Entry 6KIO (electron microscopy, 3.94 A resolution); this record covers chains b and M of the 3 polymer chains in the assembly.

[Chain b]
Name: Tubulin beta chain
Organism: Sus scrofa
Reference sequence: P02554 (TBB_PIG); the author numbering skips numbers that UniProt does not, so the offset changes along the chain: 2-44 = UniProt 2-44; 47-360 = UniProt 45-358; 369-437 = UniProt 359-427
Sequence (426 residues; row label = number of the first residue in the row; note: 10 numbers in that range are skipped by the numbering (no residue carries them; nothing is unmodelled there)):
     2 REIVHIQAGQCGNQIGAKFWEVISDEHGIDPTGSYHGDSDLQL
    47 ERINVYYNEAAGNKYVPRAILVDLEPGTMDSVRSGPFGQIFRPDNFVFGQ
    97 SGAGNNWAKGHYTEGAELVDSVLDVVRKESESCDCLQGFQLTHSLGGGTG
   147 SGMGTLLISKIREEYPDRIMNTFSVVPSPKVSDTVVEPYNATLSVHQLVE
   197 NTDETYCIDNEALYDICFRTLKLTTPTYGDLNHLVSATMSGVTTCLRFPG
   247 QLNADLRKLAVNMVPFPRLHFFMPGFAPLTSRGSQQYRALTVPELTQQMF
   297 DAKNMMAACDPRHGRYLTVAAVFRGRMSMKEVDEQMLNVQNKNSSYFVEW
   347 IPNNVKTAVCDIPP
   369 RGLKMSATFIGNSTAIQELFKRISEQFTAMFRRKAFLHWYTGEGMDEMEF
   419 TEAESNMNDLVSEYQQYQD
Modified / non-standard residues: His6, His28, His37, His107, His139, His192, His229, His266, His309, His406 (histidine)
UniProt features mapped onto this chain:
  - binding site (GTP): Gln11, Glu71, Ser140, Gly144, Thr145, Gly146, Asn206, Asn228
  - binding site (Mg(2+)): Glu71
  - modified residue: Ser40 (Phosphoserine), Lys60 (N6-acetyllysine), Ser174 (Phosphoserine), Thr287 (Phosphothreonine), Thr292 (Phosphothreonine), Arg320 (Omega-N-methylarginine)
  - cross-link (Glycyl lysine isopeptide (Lys-Gly)): Lys60 (interchain with G-Cter in ubiquitin), Lys326 (interchain with G-Cter in ubiquitin)

[Chain M]
Name: Dynein heavy chain, cytoplasmic
Organism: Saccharomyces cerevisiae S288c
Reference sequence: P36022 (DYHC_YEAST); numbering as in UniProt (aligned over 3095-3224)
Sequence (130 residues; each row starts with the number of its first residue):
  3095 MKSIQDCEPTILEAQRGVKNIKKQQLTEIRSMVNPPSGVKIVMEAVCAIL
  3145 GYQFSNWRDIQQFIRKDDFIHNIVHYDTTLHMKPQIRKYMEEEFLSDPNF
  3195 TYETINRASKACGPLYQWVNAQINFSKCLE
Cystine bridges: Cys3101-Cys3222
Modified / non-standard residues: His3165 (histidine); His3169 (histidine); His3175 (histidine)
Construct notes: engineered mutation Cys3101 (Ile in P36022), Cys3222 (Val in P36022)

[Interface between chain b and chain M]
Residue-residue contacts - 11 pairs, chain b then chain M:
  Arg158(b) - Arg3159(M)
  Glu159(b) - Gln3156(M)
  Glu159(b) - Arg3159(M)  salt bridge
  Pro162(b) - Arg3152(M)
  Pro162(b) - Gln3155(M)
  Glu196(b) - Arg3124(M)  hydrogen bond (backbone-side chain)
  Asn197(b) - Arg3124(M)  hydrogen bond
  Pro263(b) - Glu3122(M)
  Arg264(b) - Lys3117(M)
  Arg264(b) - Thr3121(M)
  Asp427(b) - Lys3117(M)  salt bridge
Other interface residues (no listed pair), chain b (10 interface residues in all): Asp163, Glu431
Other interface residues (no listed pair), chain M (10 interface residues in all): Gln3118, Val3127

[Summary]
The chain b/chain M interface involves 10 residues from each chain, with 2 hydrogen bonds and 2 salt bridges.
Polar pairs include Glu159(b)-Arg3159(M), Asp427(b)-Lys3117(M) and Glu196(b)-Arg3124(M). UniProt lists 8
GTP-binding residues and Mg2+-binding residue Glu71(b) on chain b.
Chain b is Tubulin beta chain (Sus scrofa) and chain M is Dynein heavy chain, cytoplasmic (Saccharomyces
cerevisiae S288c); the structure, Complex of yeast cytoplasmic dynein MTBD-High and MT without DTT, was
determined by electron microscopy (same publication as 6KIQ).
